PDB entry 7BZF | electron microscopy, 3.26 A resolution | chains A and B of the 6 polymer chains in the assembly

== Chain A ==
Molecule: RNA-directed RNA polymerase
Source organism: Severe acute respiratory syndrome coronavirus 2
Notes: EC 2.7.7.48
UniProt: P0DTD1 (R1AB_SARS2); residues 1-932 here correspond to UniProt positions 4393-5324 (UniProt number = residue number + 4392)
Chain sequence (942 residues; each row starts with the number of its first residue):
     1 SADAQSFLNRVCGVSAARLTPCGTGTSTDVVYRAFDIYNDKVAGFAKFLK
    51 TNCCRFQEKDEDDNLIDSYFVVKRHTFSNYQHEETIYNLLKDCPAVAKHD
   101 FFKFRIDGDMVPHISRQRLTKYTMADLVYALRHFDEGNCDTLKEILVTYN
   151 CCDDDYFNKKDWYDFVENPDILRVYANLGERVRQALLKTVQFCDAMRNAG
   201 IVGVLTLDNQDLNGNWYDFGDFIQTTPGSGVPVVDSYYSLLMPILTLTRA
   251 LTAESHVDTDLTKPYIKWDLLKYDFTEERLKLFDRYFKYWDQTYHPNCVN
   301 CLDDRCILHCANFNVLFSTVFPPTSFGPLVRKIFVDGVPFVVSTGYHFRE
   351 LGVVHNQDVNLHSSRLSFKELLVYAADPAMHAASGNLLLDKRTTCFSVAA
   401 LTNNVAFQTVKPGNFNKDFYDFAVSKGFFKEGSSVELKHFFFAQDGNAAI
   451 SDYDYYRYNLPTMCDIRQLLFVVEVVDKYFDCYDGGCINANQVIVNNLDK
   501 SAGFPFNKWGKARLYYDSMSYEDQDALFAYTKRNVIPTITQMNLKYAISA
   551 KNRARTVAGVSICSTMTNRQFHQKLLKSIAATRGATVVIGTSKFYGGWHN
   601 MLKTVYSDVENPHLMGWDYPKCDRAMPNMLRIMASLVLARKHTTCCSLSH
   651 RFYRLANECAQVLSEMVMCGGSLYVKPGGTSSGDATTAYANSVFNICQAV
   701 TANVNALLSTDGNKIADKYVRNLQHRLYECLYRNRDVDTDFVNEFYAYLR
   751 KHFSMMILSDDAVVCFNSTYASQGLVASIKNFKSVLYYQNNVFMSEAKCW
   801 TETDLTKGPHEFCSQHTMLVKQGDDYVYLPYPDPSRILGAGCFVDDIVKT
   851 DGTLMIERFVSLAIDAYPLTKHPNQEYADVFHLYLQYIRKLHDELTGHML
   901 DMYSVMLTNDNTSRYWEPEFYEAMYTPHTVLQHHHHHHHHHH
Not modelled in the structure: 897-911, 930-942
Sequence notes: expression tag (933-942)
Metal / ion sites: Zn2+ site 1: C301, C310; Zn2+ site 2: C487, H642, C645, C646
UniProt features mapped onto this chain:
  - region: K545 to R555 (Interaction with RMP Remdesivir), T582 to P620 (RdRp Palm N-ter)
  - active site: S759, D760, D761
  - binding site (Mn(2+)): N209, D218
  - binding site (Zn(2+)): H295, C301, C306, C310, C487, H642, C645, C646
  - site: Q932 (Cleavage)
What the authors report for this chain:
  - conformationally variable residues (loop rearrangement): S682 to T686, T926 to Q932
  - mutagenesis - S861A: increased catalytic activity on CTP/ATP/GTP

== Chain B ==
Molecule: Non-structural protein 8
Source organism: Severe acute respiratory syndrome coronavirus 2
UniProt: P0DTD1 (R1AB_SARS2); residues 1-198 here correspond to UniProt positions 3943-4140 (UniProt number = residue number + 3942)
Chain sequence (198 residues; row label = number of the first residue in the row):
     1 AIASEFSSLPSYAAFATAQEAYEQAVANGDSEVVLKKLKKSLNVAKSEFD
    51 RDAAMQRKLEKMADQAMTQMYKQARSEDKRAKVTSAMQTMLFTMLRKLDN
   101 DALNNIINNARDGCVPLNIIPLTTAAKLMVVIPDYNTYKNTCDGTTFTYA
   151 SALWEIQQVVDADSKIVQLSEISMDNSPNLAWPLIVTALRANSAVKLQ
Not modelled in the structure: 1-78, 193-198
UniProt features mapped onto this chain:
  - site: Q198 (Cleavage)

== Interface between chain A and chain B ==
Residue-residue contacts - 87 pairs, chain A then chain B:
  L270(A) - I119(B)
  L271(A) - I106(B)
  L271(A) - V115(B)  hydrophobic
  Y273(A) - D112(B)  hydrogen bond
  Y273(A) - C114(B)
  Y273(A) - P116(B)  hydrophobic
  D274(A) - R111(B)  salt bridge
  P323(A) - N118(B)  hydrogen bond (backbone-side chain)
  T324(A) - N118(B)
  T324(A) - I119(B)
  S325(A) - P116(B)
  F326(A) - N118(B)
  P328(A) - P116(B)
  P328(A) - L117(B)  hydrogen bond (backbone-backbone)
  L329(A) - C114(B)  hydrophobic
  L329(A) - V115(B)
  L329(A) - P116(B)  hydrophobic
  V330(A) - G113(B)
  V330(A) - C114(B)
  V330(A) - V115(B)  hydrogen bond (backbone-backbone)
  V330(A) - L117(B)  hydrophobic
  R331(A) - G113(B)
  K332(A) - L103(B)
  K332(A) - N104(B)  hydrogen bond
  K332(A) - I107(B)
  V338(A) - L95(B)  hydrophobic
  P339(A) - L95(B)
  F340(A) - L91(B)  hydrophobic
  F340(A) - F92(B)  hydrophobic
  V341(A) - L103(B)  hydrophobic
  F368(A) - R80(B)
  F368(A) - T84(B)
  L371(A) - T84(B)
  L371(A) - M87(B)
  L372(A) - M87(B)  hydrophobic
  Y374(A) - L91(B)  hydrophobic
  A375(A) - M87(B)  hydrophobic
  P378(A) - L117(B)
  A379(A) - L117(B)  hydrophobic
  M380(A) - L91(B)  hydrophobic
  M380(A) - M94(B)
  M380(A) - L98(B)  hydrophobic
  H381(A) - M90(B)
  H381(A) - M94(B)
  A382(A) - P121(B)
  A383(A) - L98(B)
  A383(A) - I120(B)  hydrophobic
  S384(A) - M94(B)
  S384(A) - K97(B)
  G385(A) - A125(B)
  N386(A) - K127(B)
  N386(A) - M129(B)
  L387(A) - L122(B)  hydrophobic
  L387(A) - A125(B)
  L387(A) - K127(B)  hydrogen bond (backbone-backbone)
  L387(A) - L128(B)
  L387(A) - M129(B)  hydrogen bond (backbone-backbone)
  L387(A) - Y149(B)  hydrophobic
  L387(A) - A150(B)  hydrophobic
  L388(A) - M129(B)
  L389(A) - M129(B)  hydrogen bond (backbone-backbone)
  L389(A) - V130(B)
  L389(A) - V131(B)  hydrogen bond (backbone-backbone)
  L389(A) - T141(B)
  L389(A) - Y149(B)  hydrophobic
  D390(A) - V131(B)
  K391(A) - V131(B)  hydrogen bond (backbone-backbone)
  K391(A) - P133(B)
  R392(A) - V131(B)
  R392(A) - P133(B)
  F396(A) - N118(B)
  V398(A) - P121(B)
  A400(A) - M129(B)  hydrophobic
  T402(A) - M129(B)
  N403(A) - K127(B)
  N403(A) - M129(B)
  N404(A) - M129(B)
  V405(A) - V131(B)  hydrophobic
  V405(A) - I185(B)  hydrophobic
  F407(A) - P183(B)  hydrophobic
  F506(A) - M87(B)  hydrophobic
  W509(A) - A86(B)
  W509(A) - M90(B)  hydrophobic
  L514(A) - K79(B)
  Y515(A) - V83(B)  hydrophobic
  S518(A) - R80(B)  hydrogen bond (backbone-side chain)
  D523(A) - R80(B)  salt bridge
Interface residues without a listed pair, chain A (61 interface residues in all): K272, G327, H355, A399, N447, P505, M519, S520, M666, V675
Interface residues without a listed pair, chain B (48 interface residues in all): D99, A110, T123, T124, T137, W154, A162

== In short ==
Chain A and chain B form an interface of 61 and 48 residues respectively, with 11 hydrogen bonds and 2 salt
bridges. Polar pairs include D274(A)-R111(B), D523(A)-R80(B) and Y273(A)-D112(B). From the paper: S861A of
chain A increases catalytic activity on CTP/ATP/GTP; conformational variability at S682(A) and T926(A).
Chain A is RNA-directed RNA polymerase and chain B is Non-structural protein 8, both from Severe acute
respiratory syndrome coronavirus 2; the structure, COVID-19 RNA-dependent RNA polymerase post-translocated
catalytic complex, was determined by electron microscopy, deposited together with 7C2K.
